5GWI - chains B and E of the 6 polymer chains in the assembly; structure by X-ray diffraction, 2.74 A resolution.

== Chain B ==
Name: DNA topoisomerase 2-beta
From: Homo sapiens
Notes: EC 5.99.1.3
Reference sequence: Q02880 (TOP2B_HUMAN); residues 445-1201 here correspond to UniProt positions 450-1206 (UniProt number = residue number + 5)
Chain sequence (803 residues; numbered 419 to 1221; the number before each row is that of its first residue):
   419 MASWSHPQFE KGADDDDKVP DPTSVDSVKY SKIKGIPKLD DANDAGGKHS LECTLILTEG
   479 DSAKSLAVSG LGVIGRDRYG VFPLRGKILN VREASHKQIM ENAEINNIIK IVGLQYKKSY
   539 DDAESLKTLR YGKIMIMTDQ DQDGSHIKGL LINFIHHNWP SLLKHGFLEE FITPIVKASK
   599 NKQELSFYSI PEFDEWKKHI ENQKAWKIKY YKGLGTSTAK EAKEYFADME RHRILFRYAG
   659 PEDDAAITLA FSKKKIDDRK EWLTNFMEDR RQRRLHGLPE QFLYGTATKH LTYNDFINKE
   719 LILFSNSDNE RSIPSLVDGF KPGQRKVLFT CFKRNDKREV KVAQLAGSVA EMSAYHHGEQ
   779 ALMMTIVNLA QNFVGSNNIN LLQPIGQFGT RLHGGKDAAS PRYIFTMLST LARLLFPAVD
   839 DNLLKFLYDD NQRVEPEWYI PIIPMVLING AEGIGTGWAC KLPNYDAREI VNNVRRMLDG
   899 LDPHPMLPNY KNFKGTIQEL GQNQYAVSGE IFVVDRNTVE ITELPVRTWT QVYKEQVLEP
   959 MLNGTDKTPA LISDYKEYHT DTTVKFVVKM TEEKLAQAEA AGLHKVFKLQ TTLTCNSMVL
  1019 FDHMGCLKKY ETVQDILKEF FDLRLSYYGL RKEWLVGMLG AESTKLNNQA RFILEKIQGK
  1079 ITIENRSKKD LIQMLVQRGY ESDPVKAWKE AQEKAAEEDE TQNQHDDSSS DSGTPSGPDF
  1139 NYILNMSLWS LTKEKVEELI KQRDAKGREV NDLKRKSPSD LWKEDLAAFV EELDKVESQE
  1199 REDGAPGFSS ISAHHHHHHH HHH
Not modelled in the structure: 419-448, 593-636, 696-705, 963-966, 1111-1134, 1202-1221
Construct notes: expression tag (419-444, 1202-1221)
UniProt features mapped onto this chain:
  - region: Lys1006 to Ser1015 (Interaction with DNA)
  - motif: Glu1029 to Phe1039 (Nuclear export signal)
  - active site: Tyr821 (O-(5'-phospho-DNA)-tyrosine intermediate)
  - binding site (Mg(2+)): Glu477, Asp557, Asp559
  - site: Lys505 (Interaction with DNA), Asn508 (Interaction with DNA), Arg677 (Interaction with DNA), Lys678 (Interaction with DNA), Lys739 (Interaction with DNA), Tyr773 (Interaction with DNA), Arg820 (Transition state stabilizer), Ile872 (Important for DNA bending), Trp947 (Interaction with DNA)
  - cross-link (Glycyl lysine isopeptide (Lys-Gly)): Lys595 (interchain with G-Cter in SUMO2), Lys600 (interchain with G-Cter in SUMO2), Lys630 (interchain with G-Cter in SUMO2), Lys638 (interchain with G-Cter in SUMO2), Lys641 (interchain with G-Cter in SUMO2), Lys671 (interchain with G-Cter in SUMO2), Lys707 (interchain with G-Cter in SUMO2), Lys1087 (interchain with G-Cter in SUMO2)
Metal / ion sites: Mg2+: Asp557, Asp559
Ligand contacts: N2N / N2R: Glu477, Gly478, Asp479, Leu502, Arg503, Gly504, Gln778, Met781, Met782, Pro819

== Chain E ==
Molecule: 8-nt DNA strand
Sequence (8 nucleotides; each row starts with the number of its first residue):
     1 AGCCGAGC

== How chain B and chain E interact ==
Residue-residue contacts (26; chain B residue first):
  Glu477(B) - DC8(E)  phosphate contact
  Arg503(B) - DC8(E)  base contact
  Gly504(B) - DC8(E)  base contact
  Lys505(B) - DG7(E)  base contact
  Lys505(B) - DC8(E)  hydrogen bond to the base
  Asp561(B) - DG7(E)  sugar contact
  Asp561(B) - DC8(E)  sugar contact
  Arg729(B) - DA6(E)  phosphate contact
  Arg729(B) - DG7(E)  phosphate contact
  Lys739(B) - DA6(E)  salt bridge to the phosphate
  Gln742(B) - DA6(E)  hydrogen bond to the phosphate
  Tyr773(B) - DG7(E)  hydrogen bond to the phosphate
  His775(B) - DG7(E)  hydrogen bond to the phosphate
  His775(B) - DC8(E)  salt bridge to the phosphate
  Gly776(B) - DC8(E)  hydrogen bond to the phosphate
  Gln778(B) - DC8(E)  hydrogen bond to the base
  Ala779(B) - DG7(E)  sugar contact
  Thr783(B) - DA6(E)  phosphate contact
  Asn786(B) - DG5(E)  hydrogen bond to the phosphate
  Asn786(B) - DA6(E)  phosphate contact
  Lys814(B) - DC4(E)  salt bridge to the phosphate
  Glu870(B) - DC4(E)  sugar contact
  Ile872(B) - DC4(E)  base contact
  Ile872(B) - DG5(E)  base contact
  Arg945(B) - DC4(E)  sugar contact
  Trp947(B) - DC4(E)  hydrogen bond to the phosphate
Also at the interface, not in a pair above, chain B (22 interface residues in all): Gly741, His774

== Summary ==
22 residues of chain B face 5 of chain E across their interface, with 8 hydrogen bonds and 3 salt bridges.
Polar pairs include Lys505(B)-DC8(E), Gln778(B)-DC8(E) and Gln742(B)-DA6(E). Ligands of chain B: N2N / N2R.
Chain B is DNA topoisomerase 2-beta (Homo sapiens) and chain E is an 8-nt DNA strand; the structure, Structure
of a Human topoisomerase IIbeta fragment in complex with DNA and E7873R, was determined by X-ray diffraction,
deposited together with 5GWJ and 5GWK.
